6EMK - chains D and J of the 10 polymer chains in the assembly; structure by electron microscopy, 7.90 A resolution (low resolution: residue-level contacts below are approximate; hydrogen-bond / salt-bridge calls are withheld).

== Chain D ==
Name: Target of rapamycin complex subunit LST8
Organism: Saccharomyces cerevisiae (strain ATCC 204508 / S288c)
UniProt: P41318 (LST8_YEAST); residue numbers follow UniProt; this construct covers 1-303
Sequence (303 residues; each row starts with the number of its first residue):
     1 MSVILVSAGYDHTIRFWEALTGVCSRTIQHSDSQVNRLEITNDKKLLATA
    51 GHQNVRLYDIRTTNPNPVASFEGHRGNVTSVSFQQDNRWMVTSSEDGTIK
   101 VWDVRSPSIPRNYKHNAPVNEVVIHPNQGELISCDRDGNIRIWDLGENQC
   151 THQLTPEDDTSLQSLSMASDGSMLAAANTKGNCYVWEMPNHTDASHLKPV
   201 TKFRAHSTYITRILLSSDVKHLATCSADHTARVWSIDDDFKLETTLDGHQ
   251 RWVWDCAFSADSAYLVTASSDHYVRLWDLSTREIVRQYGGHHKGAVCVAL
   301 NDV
Unresolved in the structure: 1-2, 303
Curated features (UniProtKB/Swiss-Prot):
  - mutagenesis: Gly-138 (G138D: In LST8-3; abolishes repression of RTG1-RTG3-dependent gene expression), Gly-146 (G146E: In LST8-2; abolishes repression of RTG1-RTG3-dependent gene expression), Gly-171 (G171E: In LST8-5; abolishes repression of RTG1-RTG3-dependent gene expression), Gly-181 (G181E: In LST8-4; abolishes repression of RTG1-RTG3-dependent gene expression), Leu-300 (L300S: In LST8-1; abolishes repression of RTG2- and RTG1-RTG3-dependent gene expression)

== Chain J ==
Name: Target of rapamycin complex 2 subunit AVO1
Organism: Saccharomyces cerevisiae (strain ATCC 204508 / S288c)
UniProt: Q08236 (AVO1_YEAST); residue numbers follow UniProt; this construct covers 1-1176
Sequence (1176 residues; each row starts with the number of its first residue):
     1 MDTVTVLNELRAQFLRVCPEKDQMKRIIKPYIPVDEFNTEQCLDSSIREL
    51 YMNSDGVSLLPELESPPVSKDFMENYASLGKMRIMRENEGQKGKANQNLI
   101 GAEKTERDEEETRNLQDKSAKNTLIVEENGTLRYNPLNSSASNSLLNDDD
   151 HTSGKHHKTSSKEDSYLNSSMEMQKKSSKRSSLPFVRIFKSRRDHSNTSG
   201 NKNVMNTTNTRAKSSTLHPPGARHNKKGSKFDMNFDFDENLEEEDDDDDD
   251 DEEGDDIHSQFFQLDDDFDAKGSGASPAHKGINGMSNNKNNTYTNNRNSI
   301 SILDDRESSNGNIGSASRLKSHFPTSQKGKIFLTDNKNDGQKSDSLNANK
   351 GIHGDGSSASGNGSVSRDGLTETESNNISDMESYINEKDLDDLNFDTVTS
   401 NINKTVSDLGGHESTNDGTAVMNRDSKDSRSNSNEFNAQNRDRITPGSSY
   451 GKSLLGSEYSEERYSNNDSSTMESGEMSLDSDMQTNTIPSHSIPMSMQKY
   501 GIYHGDDDSTLNNVFDKAVLTMNSSRHPKERRDTVISGKEPTSLTSSNRK
   551 FSVSSNLTSTRSPLLRGHGRTSSTASSEHMKAPKVSDSVLHRARKSTLTL
   601 KQDHSQPSVPSSVHKSSKEGNILIEKTTDYLVSKPKASQLSNMFNKKKKR
   651 TNTNSVDVLEYFSFVCGDKVPNYESMGLEIYIQASKKYKRNSFTTKVRKS
   701 STIFEVIGFALFLYSTEKKPDNFEEDGLTVEDISNPNNFSLKIVDEDGEP
   751 FEDNFGKLDRKSTIQSISDSEVVLCKVDDAEKSQNEIETPLPFETGGGLM
   801 DASTLDANSSHDTTDGTINQLSFYKPIIGNEDDIDKTNGSKIIDVTVYLY
   851 PNVNPKFNYTTISVLVTSHINDILVKYCKMKNMDPNEYALKVLGKNYILD
   901 LNDTVLRLDGINKVELISKKDARELHLEKMKPDLKKPVLPTIQSNDLTPL
   951 TLEPLNSYLKADAGGAVAAIPENTKVTSKAKKISTKYKLGLAKQHSSSSV
  1001 ASGSVSTAGGLANGNGFFKNKNSSKSSLHGTLQFHNINRSQSTMEHTPDT
  1051 PNGVGDNFQDLFTGAYHKYKVWRRQQMSFINKHERTLAIDGDYIYIVPPE
  1101 GRIHWHDNVKTKSLHISQVVLVKKSKRVPEHFKIFVRREGQDDIKRYYFE
  1151 AVSGQECTEIVTRLQNLLSAYRMNHK
Unresolved in the structure: 1-646, 793-1176

== Interface between chain D and chain J ==
Residue-residue contacts - 16 pairs, chain D then chain J:
  Asp-11(D) with Ile-682(J)
  Ile-28(D) with Gln-683(J)
  Gln-29(D) with Ile-682(J); Gln-683(J)
  His-30(D) with Ile-682(J); Gln-683(J)
  Ser-31(D) with Ile-680(J); Ile-682(J); Gln-683(J)
  Asp-32(D) with Gln-683(J); Lys-686(J); Thr-716(J)
  His-52(D) with Ser-715(J)
  Arg-56(D) with Lys-686(J)
  Tyr-58(D) with Gln-683(J); Ser-685(J)
Also at the interface, not in a pair above, chain D (14 interface residues in all): His-12, Ile-14, Thr-49, Glu-72, His-292
Also at the interface, not in a pair above, chain J (9 interface residues in all): Tyr-681, Tyr-714

== Overview ==
The interface between chain D and chain J involves 14 residues on one side and 9 on the other. UniProt lists 5
mutagenesis sites on chain D.
Chain D is Target of rapamycin complex subunit LST8 and chain J is Target of rapamycin complex 2 subunit AVO1,
both from Saccharomyces cerevisiae (strain ATCC 204508 / S288c); the structure, Cryo-EM Structure of
Saccharomyces cerevisiae Target of Rapamycin Complex 2, was determined by electron microscopy.
